6HJX - chains D and E of the 10 polymer chains in the assembly; structure by X-ray diffraction, 2.50 A resolution.

Chain D:
Name: Cys-loop ligand-gated ion channel
From: Dickeya chrysanthemi
UniProt: P0C7B7 (ELIC_DICCH); the construct has insertions or renumbered stretches relative to UniProt, so the offset changes along the chain: 9-163 = UniProt 9-163; 165-318 = UniProt 164-317
Amino-acid sequence (310 residues; row label = number of the first residue in the row):
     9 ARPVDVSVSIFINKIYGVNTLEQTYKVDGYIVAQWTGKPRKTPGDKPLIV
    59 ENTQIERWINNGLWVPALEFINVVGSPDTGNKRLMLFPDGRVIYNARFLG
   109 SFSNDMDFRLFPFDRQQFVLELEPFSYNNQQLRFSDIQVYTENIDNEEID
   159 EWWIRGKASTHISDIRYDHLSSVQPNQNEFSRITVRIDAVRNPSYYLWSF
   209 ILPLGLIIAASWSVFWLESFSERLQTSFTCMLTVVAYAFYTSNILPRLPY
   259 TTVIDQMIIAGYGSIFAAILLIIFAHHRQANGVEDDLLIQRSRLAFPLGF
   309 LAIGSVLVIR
Disordered / not traced: 180-182, 288-292
Sequence notes: insertion (164); engineered mutation Cys-238 (Leu237 in P0C7B7), Ser-300 (Cys299 in P0C7B7), Ser-313 (Cys312 in P0C7B7); conflict Asn-289 (Met288 in P0C7B7)
Reported in the primary citation:
  - conformationally variable residues (helix shift): Val-316 (from molecular simulation)

Chain E:
Name: Cys-loop ligand-gated ion channel
From: Dickeya chrysanthemi
UniProt: P0C7B7 (ELIC_DICCH); the construct has insertions or renumbered stretches relative to UniProt, so the offset changes along the chain: 8-163 = UniProt 8-163; 165-314 = UniProt 164-313
Amino-acid sequence (307 residues; each row starts with the number of its first residue):
     8 DARPVDVSVSIFINKIYGVNTLEQTYKVDGYIVAQWTGKPRKTPGDKPLI
    58 VENTQIERWINNGLWVPALEFINVVGSPDTGNKRLMLFPDGRVIYNARFL
   108 GSFSNDMDFRLFPFDRQQFVLELEPFSYNNQQLRFSDIQVYTENIDNEEI
   158 DEWWIRGKASTHISDIRYDHLSSVQPNQNEFSRITVRIDAVRNPSYYLWS
   208 FILPLGLIIAASWSVFWLESFSERLQTSFTCMLTVVAYAFYTSNILPRLP
   258 YTTVIDQMIIAGYGSIFAAILLIIFAHHRQANGVEDDLLIQRSRLAFPLG
   308 FLAIGSV
Disordered / not traced: 181-182, 287-292
Sequence notes: insertion (164); engineered mutation Cys-238 (Leu237 in P0C7B7), Ser-300 (Cys299 in P0C7B7), Ser-313 (Cys312 in P0C7B7); conflict Asn-289 (Met288 in P0C7B7)

Chain D / chain E interface:
Contacting residue pairs (97; chain D residue first):
  Phe-19(D) with His-177(E)
  Lys-22(D) with Glu-30(E), hydrogen bond (side chain-backbone)
  Tyr-24(D) with Glu-30(E); Val-82(E)
  Lys-34(D) with Glu-30(E), salt bridge
  Tyr-38(D) with Glu-77(E), hydrogen bond; Ile-79(E); Phe-133(E), hydrophobic
  Ile-57(D) with Ser-134(E); Tyr-135(E), hydrophobic
  Glu-59(D) with Pro-74(E); Ala-75(E), hydrogen bond (side chain-backbone); Ser-134(E), hydrogen bond
  Asn-60(D) with Ala-75(E)
  Thr-61(D) with Glu-64(E), hydrogen bond
  Gln-62(D) with Glu-64(E), hydrogen bond; Ile-67(E); Asn-68(E), hydrogen bond
  Arg-65(D) with Asn-68(E)
  Asp-86(D) with Gly-83(E); Ser-84(E), hydrogen bond
  Thr-87(D) with Ser-84(E), hydrogen bond (backbone-side chain)
  Gly-88(D) with Ser-84(E)
  Asn-89(D) with Ala-75(E); Glu-77(E); Phe-133(E)
  Lys-90(D) with Phe-133(E)
  Arg-91(D) with Phe-133(E), hydrogen bond (side chain-backbone); Ser-134(E)
  Arg-105(D) with Glu-77(E), salt bridge; Phe-78(E); Ile-79(E), hydrogen bond (side chain-backbone); Val-81(E), hydrogen bond (side chain-backbone)
  Leu-107(D) with Val-82(E), hydrophobic; Gly-83(E)
  Asp-153(D) with Asp-113(E)
  Glu-156(D) with Tyr-258(E)
  Ile-157(D) with Gln-31(E), hydrogen bond (backbone-side chain); Met-114(E); Asp-115(E); Arg-117(E); Pro-257(E); Tyr-258(E)
  Asp-158(D) with Gln-31(E); Pro-257(E)
  Glu-159(D) with Leu-29(E); Pro-257(E)
  Asn-200(D) with Pro-257(E), hydrogen bond (side chain-backbone)
  Ser-202(D) with Pro-257(E), hydrogen bond (side chain-backbone); Tyr-258(E)
  Tyr-203(D) with Arg-255(E); Leu-256(E); Pro-257(E); Tyr-258(E); Thr-259(E); Asp-263(E)
  Tyr-204(D) with Arg-255(E), hydrogen bond
  Trp-206(D) with Thr-259(E); Ile-267(E)
  Ser-207(D) with Thr-259(E); Asp-263(E); Ile-267(E)
  Pro-211(D) with Tyr-270(E), hydrophobic
  Leu-214(D) with Tyr-270(E), hydrophobic; Phe-274(E)
  Ile-215(D) with Val-243(E), hydrophobic
  Ala-217(D) with Phe-274(E), hydrophobic
  Ala-218(D) with Phe-236(E); Phe-274(E)
  Ser-221(D) with Ile-277(E); Ile-281(E)
  Trp-224(D) with Phe-228(E); Ile-281(E), hydrophobic; His-285(E)
  Glu-226(D) with Phe-228(E); His-284(E), salt bridge; His-285(E)
  Glu-230(D) with Ser-229(E); Gln-233(E)
  Thr-234(D) with Gln-233(E), hydrogen bond; Phe-236(E)
  Thr-237(D) with Phe-236(E)
  Cys-238(D) with Phe-236(E), hydrophobic
  Thr-241(D) with Leu-240(E)
  Ala-244(D) with Leu-240(E), hydrophobic; Val-243(E), hydrophobic
  Tyr-245(D) with Val-243(E); Tyr-270(E)
  Phe-247(D) with Phe-247(E)
  Tyr-248(D) with Ala-246(E); Phe-247(E), hydrophobic; Ser-250(E)
  Asn-251(D) with Phe-247(E); Ser-250(E); Asn-251(E), hydrogen bond
  Ile-252(D) with Ser-250(E); Arg-255(E)
Other interface residues (no listed pair), chain D (60 interface residues in all): Gly-25, Asp-36, Phe-95, Arg-99, Asn-103, Ala-104, Tyr-148, Glu-150, Asn-154, Leu-210, Leu-240
Other interface residues (no listed pair), chain E (55 interface residues in all): Thr-32, Val-73, Leu-76, Ser-111, Gln-139, Ser-180, Leu-232, Met-239, Gly-271

Summary:
60 residues of chain D face 55 of chain E across their interface; the contacts include 18 hydrogen bonds and 3
salt bridges. Among the polar pairs are Lys-34(D)/Glu-30(E), Arg-105(D)/Glu-77(E) and Glu-226(D)/His-284(E).
From the paper: conformational variability at Val-316(D).
Here chain D is Cys-loop ligand-gated ion channel and chain E is Cys-loop ligand-gated ion channel, both from
Dickeya chrysanthemi. Entry 6HJX (X-ray structure of a pentameric ligand gated ion channel from Erwinia
chrysanthemi (ELIC) 7'C pore mutant ...) was determined by X-ray diffraction, deposited together with 6HJY and
6HK0.
